Entry 7K5Y (electron microscopy, 2.76 A resolution); this record covers chains D and I of the 13 polymer chains in the assembly.

Chain D:
Protein: Histone H2B type 1-J
Source organism: Homo sapiens
UniProtKB: P06899 (H2B1J_HUMAN); residues 0-125 here correspond to UniProt positions 1-126 (UniProt number = residue number + 1)
Sequence (126 residues; numbered 0 to 125; the number before each row is that of its first residue; numbering starts at 0):
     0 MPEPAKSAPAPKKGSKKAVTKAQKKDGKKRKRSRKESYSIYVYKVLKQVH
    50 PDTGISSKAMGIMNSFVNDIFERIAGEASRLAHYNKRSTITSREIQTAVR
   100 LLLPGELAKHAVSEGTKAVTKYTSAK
Not modelled in the structure: 0-29, 125
Swiss-Prot annotation at these positions:
  - modified residue: Pro1 (N-acetylproline), Glu2 (ADP-ribosyl glutamic acid), Lys5 (N6-(2-hydroxyisobutyryl)lysine), Ser6 (ADP-ribosylserine), Lys11 (N6-(beta-hydroxybutyryl)lysine), Lys12 (N6-(2-hydroxyisobutyryl)lysine), Ser14 (Phosphoserine), Lys15 (N6-acetyllysine), Lys16 (N6-(beta-hydroxybutyryl)lysine), Lys20 (N6-(2-hydroxyisobutyryl)lysine), Lys23 (N6-(2-hydroxyisobutyryl)lysine), Lys24 (N6-(2-hydroxyisobutyryl)lysine), Lys34 (N6-(2-hydroxyisobutyryl)lysine), Glu35 (PolyADP-ribosyl glutamic acid), Ser36 (Phosphoserine), Lys43 (N6-(2-hydroxyisobutyryl)lysine), Lys46 (N6-(2-hydroxyisobutyryl)lysine), Lys57 (N6,N6-dimethyllysine), Arg79 (Dimethylated arginine), Lys85 (N6,N6,N6-trimethyllysine) and 6 more in UniProt
  - glycosylation: Ser112 (O-linked (GlcNAc) serine)
  - cross-link (Glycyl lysine isopeptide (Lys-Gly)): Lys5 (interchain with G-Cter in SUMO2), Lys20 (interchain with G-Cter in SUMO2), Lys34 (interchain with G-Cter in ubiquitin), Lys120 (interchain with G-Cter in ubiquitin)

Chain I:
Molecule: 197-nt DNA strand
Source organism: Homo sapiens
Sequence (197 nucleotides; each row starts with the number of its first residue):
     1 GGGCTGGACCCTATACGCGGCCGCCCTGGAGAATCCCGGTGCCGAGGCCG
    51 CTCAATTGGTCGTAGACAGCTCTAGCACCGCTTAAACGCACGTACGCGCT
   101 GTCCCCCGCGTTTTAACCGCCAAGGGGATTACTCCCTAGTCTCCAGGCAC
   151 GTGTCAGATATATACATCCTGTGCATGTATTGAACAGCGACCACCCC

How chain D and chain I interact:
Contacting residue pairs (14):
  Lys30(D) - DA149(I)  sugar contact
  Lys30(D) - DC150(I)  phosphate contact
  Ser32(D) - DA149(I)  phosphate contact
  Arg33(D) - DG147(I)  base contact
  Arg33(D) - DC148(I)  hydrogen bond to the sugar
  Arg33(D) - DA149(I)  phosphate contact
  Lys34(D) - DC148(I)  phosphate contact
  Lys34(D) - DA149(I)  hydrogen bond to the phosphate
  Glu35(D) - DC148(I)  phosphate contact
  Ser36(D) - DC148(I)  hydrogen bond to the phosphate
  Ile39(D) - DG147(I)  phosphate contact
  Ile39(D) - DC148(I)  phosphate contact
  Tyr40(D) - DG147(I)  hydrogen bond to the phosphate
  Lys43(D) - DG147(I)  salt bridge to the phosphate
Interface residues without a listed pair, chain D (10 interface residues in all): Arg31

In short:
The interface between chain D and chain I involves 10 residues on one side and 4 on the other, with 4 hydrogen
bonds and 1 salt bridge. Polar contacts include Arg33(D)-DC148(I), Lys34(D)-DA149(I) and Ser36(D)-DC148(I).
Chain D is Histone H2B type 1-J and chain I is a 197-nt DNA strand, both from Homo sapiens; the structure,
Cryo-EM structure of a chromatosome containing human linker histone H1.4, was determined by electron
microscopy together with 7K5X, 7K60, 7K61 and 7K63 from the same study.
